8OUE - chains G and H of the 10 polymer chains in the assembly; structure by electron microscopy, 2.70 A resolution.

# Chain G
Molecule: H/ACA ribonucleoprotein complex subunit DKC1
From: Homo sapiens
Notes: EC 5.4.99.-
Reference sequence: O60832 (DKC1_HUMAN); numbering as in UniProt (aligned over 1-514)
Chain sequence (514 residues; row label = number of the first residue in the row):
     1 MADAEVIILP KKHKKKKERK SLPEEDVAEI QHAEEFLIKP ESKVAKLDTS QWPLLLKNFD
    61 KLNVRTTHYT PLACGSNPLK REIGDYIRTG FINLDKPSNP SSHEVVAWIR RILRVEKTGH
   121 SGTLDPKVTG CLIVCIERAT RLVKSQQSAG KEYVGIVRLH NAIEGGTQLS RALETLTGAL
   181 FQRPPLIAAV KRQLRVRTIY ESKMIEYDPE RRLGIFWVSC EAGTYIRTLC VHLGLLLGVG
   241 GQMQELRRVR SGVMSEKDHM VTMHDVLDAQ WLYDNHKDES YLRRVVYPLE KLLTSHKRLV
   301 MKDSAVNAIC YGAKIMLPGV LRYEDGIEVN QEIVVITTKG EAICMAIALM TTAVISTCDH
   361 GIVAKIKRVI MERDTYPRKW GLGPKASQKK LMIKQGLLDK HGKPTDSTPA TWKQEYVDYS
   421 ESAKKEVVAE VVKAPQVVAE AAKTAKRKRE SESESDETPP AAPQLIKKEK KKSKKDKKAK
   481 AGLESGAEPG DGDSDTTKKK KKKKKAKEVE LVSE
Not modelled in the structure: 1-42, 396-514
Curated features (UniProtKB/Swiss-Prot):
  - region: Ala-2 to Ser-21 (Nucleolar localization)
  - active site: Asp-125 (Nucleophile)
  - modified residue: Ala-2 (N-acetylalanine), Ser-21 (Phosphoserine), Ser-387 (Phosphoserine), Ser-451 (Phosphoserine), Ser-453 (Phosphoserine), Ser-455 (Phosphoserine), Thr-458 (Phosphothreonine), Ser-485 (Phosphoserine), Ser-494 (Phosphoserine), Ser-513 (Phosphoserine)
  - cross-link (Glycyl lysine isopeptide (Lys-Gly)): Lys-20 (interchain with G-Cter in SUMO2), Lys-39 (interchain with G-Cter in SUMO2), Lys-43 (interchain with G-Cter in SUMO2), Lys-191 (interchain with G-Cter in SUMO2), Lys-394 (interchain with G-Cter in SUMO2), Lys-413 (interchain with G-Cter in SUMO1), Lys-424 (interchain with G-Cter in SUMO2), Lys-433 (interchain with G-Cter in SUMO2), Lys-467 (interchain with G-Cter in SUMO2)
  - natural variant: Ala-2 (A2V: In DKCX), Phe-36 (F36V: In DKCX), Leu-37 (deletion: In DKCX), Ile-38 (I38T: In HHS), Lys-39 (K39E: In DKCX), Pro-40 (P40R: In DKCX), Glu-41 (E41K: In DKCX), Thr-49 (T49M: In HHS), Leu-54 (L54V: In DKCX), Leu-56 (L56S: In DKCX), Arg-65 (R65T: In DKCX), Thr-66 (T66A: In DKCX), 10 further natural variant entries in UniProt
  - mutagenesis: Ala-353 (A353R: Increases interaction with SHQ1)
Reported in the primary citation:
  - self-association interface (contacts with another copy of this molecule); pairs are residue here / residue on that copy: Lys-43/Asp-26 (salt bridge), Val-44, Leu-47, Trp-52
  - binding site for Human telomerase RNA: Ser-42, His-68
  - disease-associated variants - Q31E, Q31K, H68Q, H68R, H68Y (citing earlier work)
  - catalytic residues: Asp-125 (citing earlier work)
  - disease-associated variants - F36V (proposed by the authors, not directly observed)
  - mutagenesis - T66A/T67A/H68A, H68A: decreased binding to Human telomerase RNA

# Chain H
Molecule: H/ACA ribonucleoprotein complex subunit 1
From: Homo sapiens
Reference sequence: Q9NY12 (GAR1_HUMAN); numbering as in UniProt (aligned over 1-217)
Chain sequence (217 residues; numbered 1 to 217; the number before each row is that of its first residue):
     1 MSFRGGGRGG FNRGGGGGGF NRGGSSNHFR GGGGGGGGGN FRGGGRGGFG RGGGRGGFNK
    61 GQDQGPPERV VLLGEFLHPC EDDIVCKCTT DENKVPYFNA PVYLENKEQI GKVDEIFGQL
   121 RDFYFSVKLS ENMKASSFKK LQKFYIDPYK LLPLQRFLPR PPGEKGPPRG GGRGGRGGGR
   181 GGGGRGGGRG GGFRGGRGGG GGGFRGGRGG GFRGRGH
Not modelled in the structure: 1-64, 162-217
Curated features (UniProtKB/Swiss-Prot):
  - cross-link: Lys-134 (Glycyl lysine isopeptide (Lys-Gly) (interchain with G-Cter in SUMO2))

# Chain G / chain H interface
Residue-residue contacts (42; chain G residue first):
  His-160(G) / Glu-81(H)  salt bridge
  Thr-175(G) / Gln-119(H)
  Thr-175(G) / Tyr-124(H)
  Thr-177(G) / Gln-119(H)  hydrogen bond (backbone-side chain)
  Ala-179(G) / Gln-119(H)
  Ala-179(G) / Leu-120(H)  hydrogen bond (backbone-backbone)
  Leu-180(G) / Gly-118(H)
  Leu-180(G) / Gln-119(H)
  Phe-181(G) / Val-95(H)  hydrophobic
  Phe-181(G) / Ile-116(H)
  Phe-181(G) / Gly-118(H)  hydrogen bond (backbone-backbone)
  Phe-181(G) / Leu-120(H)
  Phe-181(G) / Phe-123(H)  hydrophobic
  Phe-181(G) / Leu-154(H)  hydrophobic
  Phe-181(G) / Phe-157(H)  hydrophobic
  Arg-183(G) / Phe-98(H)
  Arg-183(G) / Asp-114(H)  hydrogen bond (side chain-backbone)
  Arg-183(G) / Glu-115(H)  salt bridge
  Lys-191(G) / Phe-98(H)
  Gln-193(G) / Arg-156(H)  hydrogen bond
  Leu-194(G) / Val-95(H)  hydrophobic
  Leu-194(G) / Ile-116(H)  hydrophobic
  Leu-194(G) / Phe-157(H)
  Val-196(G) / Leu-120(H)  hydrophobic
  Val-196(G) / Phe-157(H)
  His-232(G) / Glu-115(H)  salt bridge
  His-232(G) / Phe-117(H)
  Gly-234(G) / Cys-80(H)
  Leu-235(G) / His-78(H)  hydrogen bond (backbone-side chain)
  Leu-235(G) / Cys-80(H)  hydrophobic
  Leu-235(G) / Val-85(H)
  Leu-235(G) / Glu-115(H)
  Leu-235(G) / Phe-117(H)  hydrophobic
  Leu-236(G) / His-78(H)  hydrogen bond (backbone-side chain)
  Leu-236(G) / Tyr-124(H)
  Leu-237(G) / His-78(H)
  Gly-238(G) / His-78(H)  hydrogen bond (backbone-side chain)
  Gly-238(G) / Pro-79(H)
  Gly-238(G) / Cys-80(H)  hydrogen bond (backbone-side chain)
  Val-239(G) / Glu-81(H)
  Gly-240(G) / Cys-80(H)
  Gly-240(G) / Glu-81(H)
Also at the interface, not in a pair above, chain G (22 interface residues in all): Leu-176, Gly-178, Val-231
Also at the interface, not in a pair above, chain H (21 interface residues in all): Asp-83, Ser-126

# Summary
The interface between chain G and chain H involves 22 residues on one side and 21 on the other, with 9
hydrogen bonds and 3 salt bridges. Polar pairs include His-160(G)/Glu-81(H), Arg-183(G)/Glu-115(H) and
His-232(G)/Glu-115(H). The paper reports the catalytic residue Asp-125(G); T66A/T67A/H68A and H68A of chain G
reduce binding to Human telomerase RNA.
Chain G is H/ACA ribonucleoprotein complex subunit DKC1 and chain H is H/ACA ribonucleoprotein complex subunit
1, both from Homo sapiens; the structure, The H/ACA RNP lobe of human telomerase with the dyskerin thumb loop
in a semi-closed conformation, was determined by electron microscopy (same publication as 8OUF).
